PDB entry 9GNL | X-ray diffraction, 2.40 A resolution | chains A and B

[Chain A (and B)]
Molecule: Abscisic acid receptor PYR1
Source organism: Escherichia coli
Notes: chain B of this document is another copy of the same molecule, construct and numbering; everything in this record applies to it too
UniProtKB: F6HT94 (F6HT94_VITVI); the construct lacks a stretch of the UniProt sequence, so the offset changes along the chain: 10-169 = UniProt 1-160; 170-222 = UniProt 162-214
Chain sequence (214 residues; row label = number of the first residue in the row):
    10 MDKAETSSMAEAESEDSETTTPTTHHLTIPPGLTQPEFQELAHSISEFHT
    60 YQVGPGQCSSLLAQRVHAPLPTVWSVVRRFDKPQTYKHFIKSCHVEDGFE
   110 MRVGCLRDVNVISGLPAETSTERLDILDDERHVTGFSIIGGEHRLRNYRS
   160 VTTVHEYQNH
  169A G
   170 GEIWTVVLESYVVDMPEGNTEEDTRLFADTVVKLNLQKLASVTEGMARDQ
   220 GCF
Not modelled in the structure: 10-33, 169A, 220-222 (chain B: 10-28, 169A, 220-222)
Differences from the reference sequence: conflict Asp11 (Asn2 in F6HT94)
Residues lining bound ligands: (+)-abscisic acid (A8S; (2Z,4E)-5-[(1S)-1-hydroxy-2,6,6-trimethyl-4-oxocyclohex-2-en-1-yl]-3-methylpenta-2,4-dienoic acid): Lys96, Val120, Glu127, Glu131, Phe145, Ile147, His152, Leu154, Tyr157, Glu178, Phe196, Val200, Val201
What the authors report for this chain:
  - binding site for (+)-abscisic acid: Lys96, Glu178

[Interface between chain A and chain B]
Contacting residue pairs - 28 pairs, chain A then chain B:
  His97(A) - Leu203(B)
  Phe98(A) - Phe98(B)  hydrophobic
  Phe98(A) - Thr199(B)
  Lys100(A) - Glu191(B)
  Lys100(A) - Asp192(B)  salt bridge
  Lys100(A) - Leu195(B)
  Ile121(A) - Leu195(B)  hydrophobic
  Ile121(A) - Phe196(B)  hydrophobic
  Ser122(A) - Phe196(B)
  Gly123(A) - Arg153(B)
  Leu124(A) - Arg153(B)
  Leu124(A) - Asn188(B)
  Pro125(A) - Gly187(B)
  Pro125(A) - Asn188(B)
  Pro125(A) - Asp192(B)
  Arg153(A) - Gly123(B)
  Arg153(A) - Leu124(B)
  Gly187(A) - Pro125(B)
  Asn188(A) - Gly123(B)
  Asn188(A) - Pro125(B)
  Leu195(A) - Ile121(B)
  Phe196(A) - Phe98(B)  hydrophobic
  Phe196(A) - Ile121(B)  hydrophobic
  Phe196(A) - Ser122(B)
  Phe196(A) - Gly123(B)
  Thr199(A) - Phe98(B)
  Thr199(A) - Ile121(B)
  Leu203(A) - His97(B)
Also at the interface, not in a pair above, chain A (18 interface residues in all): Pro185, Asp192, Val200
Also at the interface, not in a pair above, chain B (18 interface residues in all): Lys100, Thr189

[In short]
The chain A/chain B interface involves 18 residues from each chain, with 1 salt bridge. The salt-bridged pair
is Lys100(A)-Asp192(B). Bound to chain A: (+)-abscisic acid. From the paper: a binding site for (+)-abscisic
acid at Lys96(A) and Glu178(A).
Both chains are Abscisic acid receptor PYR1 (Escherichia coli). Entry 9GNL (X-ray crystal structure of VvPYL1
with ABA) was determined by X-ray diffraction, deposited together with 9GNM.
